4Z7U - chains A and G of the 5 polymer chains in the assembly; structure by X-ray diffraction, 2.70 A resolution.

[Chain A]
Protein: MHC class II HLA-DQ-alpha chain
From: Homo sapiens
Reference sequence: Q30069 (Q30069_HUMAN); the construct lacks a stretch of the UniProt sequence, so the offset changes along the chain: -1 to 9 = UniProt 1-11; 10-181 = UniProt 13-184
Amino-acid sequence (192 residues; numbered -1 to 189 plus 1 insertion-coded residue; the number before each row is that of its first residue; numbers below 1 keep their minus sign (Glu-1 is residue -1)):
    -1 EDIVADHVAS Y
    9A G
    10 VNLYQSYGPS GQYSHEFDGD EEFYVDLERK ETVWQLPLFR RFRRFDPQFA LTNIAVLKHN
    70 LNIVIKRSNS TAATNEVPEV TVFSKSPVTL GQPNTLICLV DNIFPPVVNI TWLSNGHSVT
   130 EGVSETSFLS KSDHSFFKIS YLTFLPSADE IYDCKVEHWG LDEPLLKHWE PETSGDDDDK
Disordered / not traced: -1, 181-189
Differences from the reference sequence: expression tag (182-189)
Cystine bridges: Cys107-Cys163
Covalent attachments: N-acetylglucosamine (NAG) linked to Asn118

[Chain G]
Protein: T-cell receptor, S13 alpha chain
From: Homo sapiens
Amino-acid sequence (203 residues; numbered 1 to 222; 19 numbers in that range are skipped by the numbering (no residue carries them; nothing is unmodelled there); the number before each row is that of its first residue):
     1 DAKTTQ
     8 PNSMESNEEE PVHLPCNHST ISG
    36 TDYIHWYRQL PSQGPEYVIH GLT
    64 SNVNN
    74 RMASLAIAED RKSSTLILHR ATLRDAAVYY CILRDR
   113 SNQFYFGTGT SLTVIPNIQN PDPAVYQLRD SKSSDKSVCL FTDFDSQTNV SQSKDSDVYI
   173 TDKCVLDMRS MDFKSNSAVA WSNKSDFACA NAFNNSIIPE DTFFPSPESS
Disordered / not traced: 218-222
Cystine bridges: Cys23-Cys104, Cys151-Cys201

[Chain A / chain G interface]
Contacting residue pairs (8):
  Phe54(A) - Arg109(G)
  Gln57(A) - Ser113(G)  hydrogen bond
  Gln57(A) - Asn114(G)
  Phe58(A) - Asp108(G)
  Phe58(A) - Arg109(G)
  Phe58(A) - Ser113(G)
  Phe58(A) - Asn114(G)
  Thr61(A) - Ser113(G)

[In short]
The chain A/chain G interface involves 4 residues from each chain, with 1 hydrogen bond. The hydrogen-bonded
pair is Gln57(A)-Ser113(G). Covalently linked N-acetylglucosamine: at Asn118(A).
Chain A is MHC class II HLA-DQ-alpha chain and chain G is T-cell receptor, S13 alpha chain, both from Homo
sapiens; the structure, S13 complex, was determined by X-ray diffraction (same publication as 4Z7V and 4Z7W).
